PDB entry 6TML | electron microscopy, 4.80 A resolution (low resolution: residue-level contacts below are approximate; hydrogen-bond / salt-bridge calls are withheld) | chains T7 and A7 of the 270 polymer chains in the assembly

# Chain T7
Molecule: ATPTG14
Organism: Toxoplasma gondii (strain ATCC 50853 / GT1)
UniProtKB: A0A125YLH9 (A0A125YLH9_TOXGG); residue numbers follow UniProt; this construct covers 1-133
Chain sequence (133 residues; numbered 1 to 133; the number before each row is that of its first residue):
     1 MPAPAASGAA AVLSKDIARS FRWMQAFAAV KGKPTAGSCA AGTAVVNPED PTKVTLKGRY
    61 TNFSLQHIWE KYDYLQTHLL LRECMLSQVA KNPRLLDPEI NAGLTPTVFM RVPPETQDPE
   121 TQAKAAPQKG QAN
Not modelled in the structure: 1-17, 110-133

# Chain A7
Molecule: subunit d
Organism: Toxoplasma gondii (strain ATCC 50853 / GT1)
UniProtKB: S7V493 (S7V493_TOXGG); residues 1-536 here correspond to UniProt positions 134-669 (UniProt number = residue number + 133)
Chain sequence (536 residues; numbered 1 to 536; the number before each row is that of its first residue):
     1 MQALRRGAAI PSRLLPRRDS WMSLAPFVAP NNAAAWRKLR DGAQEVQTVI ERQSTPGKPQ
    61 QIDWAKWESQ IAHKDILNCL KTFYTNQVQI LDRALGALET AKTPAPCEGA EKGWALFDAA
   121 LSACAKSVEK SEELLSNGAR ALWVSCSNPP VWKVNTNEWL DSDQYWQAFV EKHHFYSQYQ
   181 PGVVDPEAPQ EVEAFKQAWH SRMGKFNDRS DTPMLYAYMN ELPSWEYYDL HRSAFLEHMT
   241 YFLVRTGGDF RFFPEMPPWQ WLAHMENLRF KLLSVAQSRR SQLQLANLER ERALDFLPVD
   301 VEHHGEEYTQ KFLQYETELF QACAARLMGH FMFLCDPFIP VQSAEALSAV TRVDNGKGKL
   361 FSLGDDVNAL FYLPEQQRRD VERPTQAVQT LLGHLEATGR PFNPCYSELL HVHAEVLEER
   421 GEHWLTAPGE CVSQAFLRRL RTDDPAYEVY CSYFKEMYER FAGAKEVSME DGRKRLATIE
   481 KNAQEEAAAY GLALKTMGSA ELAHKAREGA AKLEQLRKAQ EKAAGKSAQT VQENKM
Not modelled in the structure: 1-19, 101-106, 289-303, 508-536
Sequence notes: conflict T351 (Ala484 in S7V493)

# How chain T7 and chain A7 interact
Pairs across the interface - 136 pairs, chain T7 then chain A7:
  S20(T7) - A325(A7)
  S20(T7) - G329(A7)
  S20(T7) - E486(A7)
  F21(T7) - Y490(A7)
  F21(T7) - A493(A7)
  R22(T7) - G329(A7)
  W23(T7) - A325(A7)
  W23(T7) - M328(A7)
  W23(T7) - G329(A7)
  W23(T7) - V449(A7)
  W23(T7) - Y453(A7)
  W23(T7) - E456(A7)
  M24(T7) - A325(A7)
  M24(T7) - Y490(A7)
  M24(T7) - M497(A7)
  Q25(T7) - M497(A7)
  F27(T7) - Q321(A7)
  F27(T7) - A325(A7)
  F27(T7) - M328(A7)
  F27(T7) - A446(A7)
  F27(T7) - V449(A7)
  F27(T7) - Y450(A7)
  V30(T7) - P445(A7)
  K33(T7) - D443(A7)
  K33(T7) - P445(A7)
  T35(T7) - R441(A7)
  T35(T7) - D443(A7)
  A36(T7) - D443(A7)
  G37(T7) - F250(A7)
  R59(T7) - R251(A7)
  R59(T7) - T442(A7)
  R59(T7) - D443(A7)
  Y60(T7) - R251(A7)
  Y60(T7) - F252(A7)
  T61(T7) - R251(A7)
  N62(T7) - R251(A7)
  N62(T7) - F253(A7)
  F63(T7) - F235(A7)
  F63(T7) - F250(A7)
  F63(T7) - R251(A7)
  F63(T7) - F253(A7)
  S64(T7) - W225(A7)
  L65(T7) - W225(A7)
  L65(T7) - F235(A7)
  H67(T7) - W225(A7)
  H67(T7) - D229(A7)
  I68(T7) - Y228(A7)
  I68(T7) - R232(A7)
  I68(T7) - F235(A7)
  W69(T7) - M239(A7)
  W69(T7) - F250(A7)
  K71(T7) - Q310(A7)
  Y72(T7) - L236(A7)
  Y72(T7) - E306(A7)
  Y72(T7) - Q310(A7)
  D73(T7) - R441(A7)
  Y74(T7) - Q310(A7)
  Y74(T7) - L313(A7)
  Y74(T7) - Q314(A7)
  L75(T7) - L236(A7)
  Q76(T7) - G248(A7)
  Q76(T7) - D249(A7)
  Q76(T7) - F250(A7)
  T77(T7) - D444(A7)
  H78(T7) - E316(A7)
  H78(T7) - T317(A7)
  H78(T7) - F320(A7)
  L79(T7) - V244(A7)
  L79(T7) - H413(A7)
  L80(T7) - F436(A7)
  L80(T7) - R439(A7)
  L80(T7) - L440(A7)
  L81(T7) - F333(A7)
  L81(T7) - Y450(A7)
  R82(T7) - E316(A7)
  R82(T7) - F320(A7)
  R82(T7) - Y406(A7)
  R82(T7) - L410(A7)
  E83(T7) - L417(A7)
  E83(T7) - R420(A7)
  E83(T7) - W424(A7)
  E83(T7) - L425(A7)
  E83(T7) - R439(A7)
  C84(T7) - L334(A7)
  C84(T7) - F436(A7)
  M85(T7) - F320(A7)
  L86(T7) - A387(A7)
  L86(T7) - H413(A7)
  L86(T7) - L417(A7)
  S87(T7) - L425(A7)
  S87(T7) - V432(A7)
  Q88(T7) - M332(A7)
  Q88(T7) - F333(A7)
  Q88(T7) - L334(A7)
  Q88(T7) - C335(A7)
  Q88(T7) - D336(A7)
  V89(T7) - L391(A7)
  A90(T7) - E382(A7)
  A90(T7) - A387(A7)
  K91(T7) - I339(A7)
  K91(T7) - V350(A7)
  K91(T7) - D380(A7)
  K91(T7) - V381(A7)
  K91(T7) - E382(A7)
  N92(T7) - P340(A7)
  P93(T7) - L391(A7)
  P93(T7) - H394(A7)
  R94(T7) - A349(A7)
  R94(T7) - H394(A7)
  L95(T7) - R326(A7)
  D97(T7) - H394(A7)
  D97(T7) - R400(A7)
  P98(T7) - R326(A7)
  E99(T7) - C323(A7)
  E99(T7) - R326(A7)
  E99(T7) - Y490(A7)
  I100(T7) - R400(A7)
  N101(T7) - R400(A7)
  A102(T7) - A506(A7)
  G103(T7) - K505(A7)
  L104(T7) - Y315(A7)
  L104(T7) - L494(A7)
  L104(T7) - L502(A7)
  L104(T7) - A506(A7)
  T105(T7) - Y315(A7)
  T105(T7) - L319(A7)
  T105(T7) - F402(A7)
  P106(T7) - F402(A7)
  P106(T7) - N403(A7)
  P106(T7) - Y406(A7)
  T107(T7) - P401(A7)
  T107(T7) - F402(A7)
  T107(T7) - N403(A7)
  V108(T7) - P401(A7)
  V108(T7) - N403(A7)
  F109(T7) - R400(A7)
Interface residues without a listed pair, chain T7 (63 interface residues in all): A26, K31, L96
Interface residues without a listed pair, chain A7 (90 interface residues in all): T240, L243, E318, A324, L327, H330, A346, V388, T390, G399, L409, S452, A487

# Summary
The interface between chain T7 and chain A7 involves 63 residues on one side and 90 on the other.
Here chain T7 is ATPTG14 and chain A7 is subunit d, both from Toxoplasma gondii (strain ATCC 50853 / GT1).
Entry 6TML (Cryo-EM structure of Toxoplasma gondii mitochondrial ATP synthase hexamer, composite model) was
determined by electron microscopy together with 6TMG, 6TMH, 6TMI, 6TMJ and 6TMK from the same study.
